4AZU - chains A and B of the 4 polymer chains in the assembly; structure by X-ray diffraction, 1.90 A resolution.

[Chain A (and B)]
Name: Azurin
From: Pseudomonas aeruginosa
Notes: chain B of this document is another copy of the same molecule, construct and numbering; everything in this record applies to it too
UniProt: P00282 (AZUR_PSEAE); residues 1-128 here correspond to UniProt positions 21-148 (UniProt number = residue number + 20)
Amino-acid sequence (128 residues; numbered 1 to 128; the number before each row is that of its first residue):
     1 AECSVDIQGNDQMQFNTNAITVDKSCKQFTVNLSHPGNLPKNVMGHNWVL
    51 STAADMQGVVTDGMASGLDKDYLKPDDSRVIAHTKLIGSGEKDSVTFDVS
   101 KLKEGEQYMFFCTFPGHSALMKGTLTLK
Curated features (UniProtKB/Swiss-Prot):
  - binding site (Cu cation): His46, Cys112, His117, Met121
Disulfides: Cys3-Cys26
Bound ions: Cu ion: His46, Cys112, His117

[How chain A and chain B interact]
Residue-residue contacts (9):
  Ala53(A) - Gln57(B)
  Ala54(A) - Ala54(B)
  Ala54(A) - Gln57(B)
  Gln57(A) - Met56(B)
  Gln57(A) - Met109(B)
  Gln57(A) - Lys122(B)  hydrogen bond
  Thr61(A) - Gln107(B)
  Asp62(A) - Gln107(B)  hydrogen bond
  Ala119(A) - Ala119(B)
Also at the interface, not in a pair above, chain A (9 interface residues in all): Gly58, Gln107, Lys122
Also at the interface, not in a pair above, chain B (10 interface residues in all): Ala53, Thr61, Leu120

[Summary]
9 residues of chain A and 10 residues of chain B are in contact, with 2 hydrogen bonds. Among the polar pairs
are Gln57(A)-Lys122(B) and Asp62(A)-Gln107(B). His46(A), Cys112(A) and His117(A) coordinate a Cu ion ion. From
UniProt: 4 Cu cation-binding residues on chain A.
Chain A and chain B are both Azurin (Pseudomonas aeruginosa); the structure, Crystal structure analysis of
oxidized pseudomonas aeruginosa azurin at ph 5.5 and ph 9.0. A ph-induced ..., was determined by X-ray
diffraction, deposited together with 5AZU.
